Entry 7ONU (electron microscopy, 3.00 A resolution); this record covers chains E and F of the 7 polymer chains in the assembly.

# Chain E
Molecule: Mitochondrial ribonuclease P catalytic subunit
From: Homo sapiens
Notes: EC 3.1.26.5
UniProtKB: O15091 (MRPP3_HUMAN); numbering as in UniProt (aligned over 46-583)
Amino-acid sequence (541 residues; row label = number of the first residue in the row):
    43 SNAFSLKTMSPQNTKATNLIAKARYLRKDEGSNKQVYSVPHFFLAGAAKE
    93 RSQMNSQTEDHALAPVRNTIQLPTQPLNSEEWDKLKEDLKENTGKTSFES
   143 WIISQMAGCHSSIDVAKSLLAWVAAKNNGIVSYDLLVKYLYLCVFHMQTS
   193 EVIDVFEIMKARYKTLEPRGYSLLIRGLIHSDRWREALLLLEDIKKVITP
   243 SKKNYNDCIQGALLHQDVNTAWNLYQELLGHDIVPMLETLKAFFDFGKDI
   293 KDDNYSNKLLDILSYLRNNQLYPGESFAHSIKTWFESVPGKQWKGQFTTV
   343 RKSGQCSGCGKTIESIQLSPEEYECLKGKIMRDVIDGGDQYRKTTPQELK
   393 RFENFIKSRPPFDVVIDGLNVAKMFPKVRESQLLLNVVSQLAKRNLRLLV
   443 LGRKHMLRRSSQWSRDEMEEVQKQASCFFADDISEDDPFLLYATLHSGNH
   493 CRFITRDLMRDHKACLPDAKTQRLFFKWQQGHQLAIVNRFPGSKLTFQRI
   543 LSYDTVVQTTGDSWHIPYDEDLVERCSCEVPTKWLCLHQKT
Unresolved in the structure: 43-114, 582-583
Construct notes: expression tag (43-45)
Bound ions: Zn2+: Cys348, Cys351, His557, Cys578; Mg2+: Asp479, Asp499 (shared with 1 residue of chain T)
From the paper describing this entry:
  - binding site for Mitochondrial Precursor tRNA-Tyr: Tyr183, Lys415, Arg445, Arg502
  - conformationally variable residues (domain motion, loop rearrangement, side-chain flip): Arg445, Asp478, Arg498, Asp499, Tyr560 to Lys575
  - catalytic residues: Asp409, Asp478, Asp479, Asp499
  - Mg2+ coordination: Asp499

# Chain F
Molecule: tRNA methyltransferase 10 homolog C
From: Homo sapiens
Notes: EC 2.1.1.-, 2.1.1.218, 2.1.1.221
UniProtKB: Q7L0Y3 (TM10C_HUMAN); residue numbers follow UniProt; this construct covers 40-403
Amino-acid sequence (367 residues; row label = number of the first residue in the row):
    37 SNAMSSKIPAVTYPKNESTPPSEELELDKWKTTMKSSVQEECVSTISSSK
    87 DEDPLAATREFIEMWRLLGREVPEHITEEELKTLMECVSNTAKKKYLKYL
   137 YTKEKVKKARQIKKEMKAAAREEAKNIKLLETTEEDKQKNFLFLRLWDRN
   187 MDIAMGWKGAQAMQFGQPLVFDMAYENYMKRKELQNTVSQLLESEGWNRR
   237 NVDPFHIYFCNLKIDGALHRELVKRYQEKWDKLLLTSTEKSHVDLFPKDS
   287 IIYLTADSPNVMTTFRHDKVYVIGSFVDKSMQPGTSLAKAKRLNLATECL
   337 PLDKYLQWEIGNKNLTLDQMIRILLCLKNNGNWQEALQFVPKRKHTGFLE
   387 ISQHSQEFINRLKKAKT
Unresolved in the structure: 37-91, 157-174, 386-403
Construct notes: expression tag (37-39)
From the paper describing this entry:
  - binding site for Mitochondrial Precursor tRNA-Tyr: Tyr135, Phe177, Arg181, Arg185, Asn222, Gln226, Val313, Asn348, Asn350
  - specificity-determining residues: Arg181, Gln226
  - conformationally variable residues (loop rearrangement): Asp314 to Pro319
  - mutagenesis - Q226A, D314N: decreased catalytic activity (citing earlier work)
  - catalytic residues: Asp314 (proposed by the authors, not directly observed)

# Interface between chain E and chain F
Contacting residue pairs - 28 pairs, chain E then chain F:
  Tyr175(E) - Met100(F)
  Tyr175(E) - Leu104(F)  hydrophobic
  Asp176(E) - Leu104(F)
  Lys206(E) - Glu96(F)  salt bridge
  Thr207(E) - Glu96(F)
  Thr207(E) - Met100(F)
  Leu208(E) - Phe97(F)
  Glu209(E) - Met100(F)
  Glu209(E) - Trp101(F)  hydrogen bond
  Glu209(E) - Leu104(F)
  Pro210(E) - Phe97(F)  hydrophobic
  Pro210(E) - Trp101(F)  hydrophobic
  Tyr213(E) - Phe97(F)  hydrophobic
  Val239(E) - Thr94(F)
  Val239(E) - Met121(F)  hydrophobic
  Val239(E) - Lys129(F)  hydrogen bond (backbone-side chain)
  Ile240(E) - Asn126(F)
  Thr241(E) - Asn126(F)  hydrogen bond (backbone-side chain)
  Asp381(E) - Ala324(F)
  Asp381(E) - Arg328(F)  salt bridge
  Tyr383(E) - Lys327(F)  hydrogen bond (backbone-side chain)
  Tyr383(E) - Arg328(F)
  Arg384(E) - Gln318(F)
  Arg384(E) - Pro319(F)  hydrogen bond (side chain-backbone)
  Arg384(E) - Gly320(F)
  Arg384(E) - Thr321(F)  hydrogen bond
  Arg384(E) - Lys327(F)  hydrogen bond (backbone-side chain)
  Ile475(E) - Lys327(F)
Also at the interface, not in a pair above, chain E (21 interface residues in all): Val179, Tyr205, Asp235, Ile236, Lys238, Lys385
Also at the interface, not in a pair above, chain F (18 interface residues in all): Ala93, Tyr214
From the paper, about this interface:
  - interface residues, chain E: Ser174(E), Tyr205(E), Lys238(E), Asp381(E)

# In short
21 residues of chain E face 18 of chain F across their interface; the contacts include 7 hydrogen bonds and 2
salt bridges. Polar contacts include Lys206(E)-Glu96(F), Asp381(E)-Arg328(F) and Glu209(E)-Trp101(F). From the
paper: catalytic residues Asp409(E), Asp478(E) and Asp314(F) among others; Q226A and D314N of chain F reduce
catalytic activity.
Here chain E is Mitochondrial ribonuclease P catalytic subunit and chain F is tRNA methyltransferase 10
homolog C, both from Homo sapiens. Entry 7ONU (Structure of human mitochondrial RNase P in complex with
mitochondrial pre-tRNA-Tyr) was determined by electron microscopy.
